Entry 4I71 (X-ray diffraction, 1.28 A resolution); this record covers chain A.

== Chain A ==
Molecule: Inosine-adenosine-guanosine-nucleoside hydrolase
Organism: Trypanosoma brucei brucei
Notes: EC 3.2.2.1
UniProtKB: Q57ZL6 (Q57ZL6_TRYB2); residues 1-327 here = UniProt positions 1-327
Sequence (330 residues; each row starts with the number of its first residue; numbers below 1 keep their minus sign (Gly-2 is residue -2)):
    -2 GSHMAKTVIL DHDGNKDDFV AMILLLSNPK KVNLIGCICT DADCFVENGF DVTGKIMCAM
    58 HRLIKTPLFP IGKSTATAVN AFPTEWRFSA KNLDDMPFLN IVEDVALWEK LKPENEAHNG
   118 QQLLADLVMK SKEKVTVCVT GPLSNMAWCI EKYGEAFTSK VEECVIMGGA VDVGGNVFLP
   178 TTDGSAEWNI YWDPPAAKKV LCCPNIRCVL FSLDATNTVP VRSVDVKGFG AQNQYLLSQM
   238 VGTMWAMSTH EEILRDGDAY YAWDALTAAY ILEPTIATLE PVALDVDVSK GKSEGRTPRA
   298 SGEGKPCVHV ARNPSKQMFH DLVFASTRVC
Disordered / not traced: 298-302
Sequence notes: expression tag (-2 to 0)
Cystine bridges: Cys199-Cys304
Ion coordination: Ni2+ site 1: Gly-2, Ser-1, His0; Ca2+: Asp10, Asp15, Thr137, Asp261 (together with AGV); Ni2+ site 2: His58 (together with 2-amino-2-hydroxymethyl-propane-1,3-diol); Ni2+ site 3 near His115 (its only coordinating residue here); Ni2+ site 4 near His317 (its only coordinating residue here)
Ligand contacts: AGV ((2R,3R,4S)-1-[(4-amino-5H-pyrrolo[3,2-d]pyrimidin-7-yl)methyl]-2-(hydroxymethyl)pyrrolidine-3,4-diol): Asp10, Asn12, Asp14, Asp15, Asp40, Phe79, Trp83, Thr137, Met164, Asn173, Glu184, Trp185, Asn186, Glu248, Arg252, Tyr257, Trp260, Asp261

== Overview ==
Bound to chain A: compound AGV. Gly-2, Ser-1 and His0 form the Ni2+ site 1. Asp10, Asp15, Thr137 and Asp261
form the Ca2+ site.
Chain A is Inosine-adenosine-guanosine-nucleoside hydrolase (Trypanosoma brucei brucei); the structure,
Crystal structure of the Trypanosoma brucei Inosine-Adenosine-Guanosine nucleoside hydrolase in complex with a
trypanocidal compound, was determined by X-ray diffraction, deposited together with 4I70, 4I72, 4I73, 4I74 and
4I75.
